PDB entry 8GB5 | X-ray diffraction, 3.35 A resolution | chains A and B of the 3 polymer chains in the assembly

# Chain A
Protein: Spike protein S1
From: Severe acute respiratory syndrome coronavirus 2
Notes: fragment: Receptor binding domain
UniProt: P0DTC2 (SPIKE_SARS2); residues 333-530 here = UniProt positions 333-530
Amino-acid sequence (205 residues; row label = number of the first residue in the row):
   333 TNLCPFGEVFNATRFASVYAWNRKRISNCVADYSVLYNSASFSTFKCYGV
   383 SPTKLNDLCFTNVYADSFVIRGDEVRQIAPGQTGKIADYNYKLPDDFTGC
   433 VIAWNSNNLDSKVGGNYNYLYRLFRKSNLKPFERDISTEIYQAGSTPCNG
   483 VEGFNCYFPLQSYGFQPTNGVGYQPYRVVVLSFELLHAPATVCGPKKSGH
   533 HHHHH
Unresolved in the structure: 528-537
Construct notes: expression tag (531-537)
Disulfides: Cys336-Cys361, Cys379-Cys432, Cys391-Cys525, Cys480-Cys488
Glycans and other covalent adducts: N-acetylglucosamine (NAG) linked to Asn343
Swiss-Prot annotation at these positions:
  - region: Arg403 to Asp405 (Integrin-binding motif), Asn448 to Phe456 (Immunodominant HLA epitope recognized by the CD8+)
  - glycosylation: Asn343 (N-linked (GlcNAc...) (complex) asparagine)
  - natural variant: Gly339 (G339D: In strain: Omicron/BA.1, Omicron/BA.2 and 4 more; G339H: In strain: Omicron/BA.2.75, Omicron/XBB.1.5 and 1 more), Arg346 (R346K: In strain: Mu/B.1.621; R346T: In strain: Omicron/BQ.1.1, Omicron/XBB.1.5 and 1 more), Leu368 (L368I: In strain: Omicron/XBB.1.5, Omicron/EG.5.1), Ser371 (S371F: In strain: Omicron/BA.2, Omicron/BA.2.12.1 and 6 more; S371L: In strain: Omicron/BA.1), Ser373 (S373P: In strain: Omicron/BA.1, Omicron/BA.2 and 7 more), Ser375 (S375F: In strain: Omicron/BA.1, Omicron/BA.2 and 7 more), Thr376 (T376A: In strain: Omicron/BA.2, Omicron/BA.2.12.1 and 5 more), Asp405 (D405N: In strain: Omicron/BA.2, Omicron/BA.2.12.1 and 6 more), Arg408 (R408S: In strain: Omicron/BA.2, Omicron/BA.2.12.1 and 6 more), Lys417 (K417N: In strain: Beta/B.1.351, Omicron/BA.1 and 8 more; K417T: In strain: Gamma/P.1), Asn440 (N440K: In strain: Omicron/BA.1, Omicron/BA.2 and 7 more), Lys444 (K444T: In strain: Omicron/BQ.1.1), 16 further natural variant entries in UniProt
  - mutagenesis: Asn343 (N343Q: Reduced viral infectivity), Leu452 (L452R: Increased resistance to neutralizing antibodies. Decreases HLA binding to NF9 epitope. Increased binding affinity to human ACE2), Tyr453 (Y453F: Decreased HLA binding to NF9 epitope. Increased binding affinity to human ACE2), Ala475 (A475V: Increased resistance to neutralizing antibodies), Val483 (V483A: Increased resistance to neutralizing antibodies), Glu484 (E484D: Increased replication in human TMEM106B overexpressing cells), Phe490 (F490L: Increased resistance to neutralizing antibodies and human covalescent sera neutralization), Gln493 (Q493N: Reduced host ACE2-binding affinity in vitro; Q493Y: Reduced host ACE2-binding affinity in vitro), Asn501 (N501T: Reduced host ACE2-binding affinity in vitro; N501Y: Increased binding affinity to human ACE2), His519 (H519P: Increased resistance to human covalescent sera neutralization)

# Chain B
Protein: 25F9 Heavy chain
From: Macaca mulatta
Amino-acid sequence (231 residues; numbered 1 to 230 plus 15 insertion-coded residues; 14 numbers in that range are skipped by the numbering (no residue carries them; nothing is unmodelled there); the number before each row is that of its first residue; a row labelled like 52A-52C holds insertion residues (52A, then the next letters in order)):
     1 EVQLVESGGGLVQPGGSLRLSCSASGFRFSDYWINWVRQAPGKGLEWVGF
    51 IK
52A-52C TKA
    53 DFGTPAYAESVKGRFSISRDDSKNTVYLQM
82A-82C NSL
    83 KTEDTAVYYCTRDRGILE
100A-100I WLIIEAGWF
   101 DVWGPGVLVTVSSASTKGPSVFPLAPSSKS
   133 TSGGTAALGCLVKDYFPEPVTV
   156 SW
   162 NSGALTSG
   171 VHTFPAVLQS
   182 SGLYSLSSVVTVPSSSLGT
   203 Q
   205 TYICNVNHKPSNTKVDKR
   225 VEPKSC
Unresolved in the structure: 133-136
Disulfides: Cys22-Cys92, Cys142-Cys208

# Chain A / chain B interface
Residue-residue contacts - 21 pairs, chain A then chain B:
  Tyr365(A) - Phe54(B)  hydrophobic
  Tyr369(A) - Lys52(B)  hydrogen bond
  Tyr369(A) - Phe54(B)
  Tyr369(A) - Gly55(B)
  Ser375(A) - Ile100D(B)
  Ser375(A) - Glu100E(B)  hydrogen bond
  Thr376(A) - Leu100B(B)  hydrogen bond (side chain-backbone)
  Thr376(A) - Ile100C(B)
  Phe377(A) - Asp53(B)
  Phe377(A) - Phe54(B)  hydrogen bond (backbone-backbone)
  Lys378(A) - Ala52C(B)
  Lys378(A) - Leu100B(B)
  Cys379(A) - Ala52C(B)  hydrogen bond (backbone-backbone)
  Pro384(A) - Lys52B(B)
  Leu387(A) - Phe54(B)  hydrophobic
  Asp405(A) - Trp100A(B)
  Arg408(A) - Glu100(B)
  Arg408(A) - Trp100A(B)
  Val503(A) - Glu100E(B)
  Tyr508(A) - Ile100C(B)
  Tyr508(A) - Glu100E(B)  hydrogen bond
Other interface residues (no listed pair), chain A (16 interface residues in all): Ser366, Val407, Asn437
Other interface residues (no listed pair), chain B (13 interface residues in all): Thr56
The authors on this interface:
  - specific contacts: Tyr365(A)-Phe54(B) (pi stacking), Tyr369(A)-Phe54(B) (pi stacking), Tyr369(A)-Lys52(B) (hydrogen bond), Phe377(A)-Phe54(B) (hydrophobic contact), Cys379(A)-Ala52C(B) (backbone contact), Pro384(A)-Phe54(B) (hydrophobic contact), Leu387(A)-Phe54(B) (hydrophobic contact)
  - epitope / paratope residues, chain A: Tyr365(A), Tyr369(A), Phe377(A), Cys379(A), Pro384(A), Leu387(A)
  - epitope / paratope residues, chain B: Lys52(B), Ala52C(B), Phe54(B)

# Summary
Chain A and chain B form an interface of 16 and 13 residues respectively; the contacts include 6 hydrogen
bonds. Polar contacts include Tyr369(A)-Lys52(B), Ser375(A)-Glu100E(B) and Thr376(A)-Leu100B(B). The authors
report pi stacking between Tyr365(A) and Phe54(B) and Tyr369(A) and Phe54(B); a hydrogen bond between
Tyr369(A) and Lys52(B); hydrophobic contacts between Phe377(A) and Phe54(B), Pro384(A) and Phe54(B) and
Leu387(A) and Phe54(B). The paper reports epitope/paratope residues Tyr365(A), Tyr369(A) and Lys52(B) among
others.
Chain A is Spike protein S1 (Severe acute respiratory syndrome coronavirus 2) and chain B is 25F9 Heavy chain
(Macaca mulatta); the structure, Crystal structure of SARS-CoV-2 receptor binding domain in complex with
neutralizing antibody 25F9, was determined by X-ray diffraction together with 8GB6 from the same study.
